Entry 4Y1F (X-ray diffraction, 1.80 A resolution); this record covers chains A and B.

== Chain A (and B) ==
Molecule: Uncharacterized protein SAV1875
From: Staphylococcus aureus subsp. aureus Mu50
Notes: chain B of this document is another copy of the same molecule, construct and numbering; everything in this record applies to it too
Reference sequence: P0A0K0 (Y1875_STAAM); residues 1-171 here = UniProt positions 1-171
Chain sequence (179 residues; numbered 1 to 179; the number before each row is that of its first residue):
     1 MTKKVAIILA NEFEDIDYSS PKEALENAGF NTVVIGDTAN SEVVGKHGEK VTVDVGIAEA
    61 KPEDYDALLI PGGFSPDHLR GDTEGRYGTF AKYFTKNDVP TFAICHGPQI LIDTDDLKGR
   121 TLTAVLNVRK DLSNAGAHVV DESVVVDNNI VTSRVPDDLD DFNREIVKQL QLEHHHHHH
Disordered / not traced: 1, 173-179 (chain B: 1-2, 173-179)
Sequence notes: engineered mutation D17 (Glu in P0A0K0); expression tag (172-179)
Modified positions: C105 (3-sulfinoalanine; CSD)

== How chain A and chain B interact ==
Pairs across the interface (39):
  E12(A) with F74(B)
  F74(A) with E12(B); F74(B), hydrophobic; D77(B); H78(B)
  D77(A) with F74(B); H106(B), salt bridge; N127(B)
  H78(A) with F74(B)
  R80(A) with N127(B); K130(B); D131(B), salt bridge
  G81(A) with L126(B); N127(B)
  D82(A) with L126(B)
  T83(A) with L126(B)
  H106(A) with D77(B), salt bridge
  I112(A) with K130(B); D131(B); N134(B)
  D113(A) with K130(B)
  D115(A) with K130(B), salt bridge
  L126(A) with G81(B); D82(B); T83(B)
  N127(A) with D77(B); R80(B); G81(B)
  K130(A) with R80(B); I112(B); D113(B); D115(B), salt bridge
  D131(A) with R80(B), salt bridge; I112(B); D131(B)
  N134(A) with I112(B); N134(B); A135(B)
  A135(A) with N134(B)
Interface residues without a listed pair, chain B (19 interface residues in all): Q109

== Overview ==
18 residues of chain A face 19 of chain B across their interface; the contacts include 6 salt bridges. Polar
pairs include D77(A)-H106(B), R80(A)-D131(B) and D115(A)-K130(B).
Chain A and chain B are both Uncharacterized protein SAV1875 (Staphylococcus aureus subsp. aureus Mu50); the
structure, SAV1875-E17D, was determined by X-ray diffraction together with 4Y0N, 4Y1E, 4Y1G and 4Y1R from the
same study.
